6W1D - chains A and B of the 4 polymer chains in the assembly; structure by X-ray diffraction, 1.79 A resolution.

# Chain A
Protein: Cysteine desulfurase, mitochondrial
Organism: Homo sapiens
Notes: EC 2.8.1.7
Reference sequence: Q9Y697 (NFS1_HUMAN); residue numbers follow UniProt; this construct covers 56-457
Amino-acid sequence (406 residues; each row starts with the number of its first residue):
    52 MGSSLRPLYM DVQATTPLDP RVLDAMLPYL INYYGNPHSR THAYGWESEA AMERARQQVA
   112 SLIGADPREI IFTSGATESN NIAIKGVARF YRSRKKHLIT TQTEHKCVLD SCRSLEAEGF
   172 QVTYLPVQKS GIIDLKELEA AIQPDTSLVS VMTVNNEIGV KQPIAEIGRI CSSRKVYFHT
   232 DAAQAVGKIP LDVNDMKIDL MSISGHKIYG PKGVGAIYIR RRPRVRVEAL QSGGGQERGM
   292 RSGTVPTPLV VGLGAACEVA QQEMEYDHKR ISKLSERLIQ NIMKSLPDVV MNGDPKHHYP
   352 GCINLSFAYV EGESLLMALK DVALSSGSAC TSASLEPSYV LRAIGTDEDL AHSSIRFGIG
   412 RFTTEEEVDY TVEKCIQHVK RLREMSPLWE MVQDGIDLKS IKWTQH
Unresolved in the structure: 52-54, 382-387, 456-457
Sequence notes: initiating methionine (52); expression tag (53-55)
Covalently attached groups: pyridoxal phosphate (PLP) linked to Lys258
Residues lining bound ligands:
  - 2,5,8,11,14,17-hexaoxanonadecan-19-ol (P15): Met334, Leu337, Pro338, Asp339, Val340, Val341, Ala359, Tyr360, Asp400, Leu401, Leu449
  - pyridoxal phosphate (PLP): Gly126, Ala127, Thr128, Asn131, His156, Cys158, Met203, Asn207, Asp232, Ala234, Gln235, Ser255, His257, Thr295, Cys381
Swiss-Prot annotation at these positions:
  - active site: Cys381 (Cysteine persulfide intermediate)
  - binding site (pyridoxal 5'-phosphate): Ala127, Thr128, Gln235, Ser255, His257, Thr295
  - binding site ([2Fe-2S] cluster): Cys381
  - binding site (Zn(2+)): Cys381
  - modified residue: Lys258 (N6-(pyridoxal phosphate)lysine), Cys381 (Cysteine persulfide)
  - natural variant: Arg72 (R72Q: In COXPD52)

# Chain B
Protein: LYR motif-containing protein 4
Organism: Homo sapiens
Reference sequence: Q9HD34 (LYRM4_HUMAN); residue numbers follow UniProt; this construct covers 1-91
Amino-acid sequence (91 residues; numbered 1 to 91; the number before each row is that of its first residue):
     1 MAASSRAQVL ALYRAMLRES KRFSAYNYRT YAVRRIRDAF RENKNVKDPV EIQTLVNKAK
    61 RDLGVIRRQV HIGQLYSTDK LIIENRDMPR T
Unresolved in the structure: 1, 86-91
Sequence notes: variant Ala11 (Ser in Q9HD34)
Residues lining bound ligands:
  - S-dodecanoyl-4'-phosphopantetheine (8Q1; S-[2-({N-[(2R)-2-hydroxy-3,3-dimethyl-4-(phosphonooxy)butanoyl]-beta-alanyl}amino)ethyl] dodecanethioate): Arg6, Val9, Leu10, Met16, Tyr31, Arg35, Ile36, Ala39, Phe40, Asn43, Lys44, Val46, Ile52, Leu55, Val56, Ala59, Asp62, Ile66
  - EDT ({[-(bis-carboxymethyl-amino)-ethyl]-carboxymethyl-amino}-acetic acid): Lys21, Tyr26, Arg29, Thr30, Val33, Lys80, Ile83, Glu84

# How chain A and chain B interact
Pairs across the interface (48):
  Ser55(A) with Asp79(B)
  Leu56(A) with Lys80(B); Ile82(B), hydrophobic; Asn85(B)
  Arg57(A) with Thr78(B); Asp79(B); Lys80(B), hydrogen bond (backbone-backbone); Leu81(B); Ile82(B), hydrogen bond (backbone-backbone)
  Pro58(A) with Leu81(B)
  Leu59(A) with Leu81(B), hydrophobic; Ile82(B), hydrophobic; Ile83(B), hydrophobic
  Leu69(A) with Tyr28(B), hydrogen bond (backbone-side chain)
  Pro71(A) with Tyr28(B), hydrophobic; Gln69(B)
  Arg72(A) with Tyr31(B), hydrogen bond; Val65(B)
  Leu74(A) with Gln69(B); Ile72(B), hydrophobic
  Asp75(A) with Val65(B); Arg68(B), salt bridge; Gln69(B), hydrogen bond
  Leu78(A) with Gln69(B); Ile72(B), hydrophobic
  Glu314(A) with Tyr31(B); Arg35(B), salt bridge
  Tyr317(A) with Arg34(B); Arg35(B); Asp38(B), hydrogen bond
  Arg321(A) with Arg34(B)
  Asp372(A) with Ile82(B)
  Arg412(A) with Tyr31(B); Arg34(B), hydrogen bond (backbone-side chain)
  Phe413(A) with Asn27(B); Tyr31(B), hydrophobic
  Thr414(A) with Arg34(B)
  Thr415(A) with Tyr26(B), hydrogen bond; Thr30(B); Arg34(B)
  Glu417(A) with Tyr26(B), hydrogen bond; Ile83(B)
  Glu418(A) with Tyr26(B); Asn27(B); Leu81(B); Ile83(B)
  Tyr421(A) with Ile82(B); Ile83(B), hydrophobic
Interface residues without a listed pair, chain A (23 interface residues in all): Pro68
Interface residues without a listed pair, chain B (20 interface residues in all): Phe23

# Overview
23 residues of chain A face 20 of chain B across their interface; the contacts include 9 hydrogen bonds and 2
salt bridges. Among the polar pairs are Asp75(A)-Arg68(B), Glu314(A)-Arg35(B) and Leu69(A)-Tyr28(B).
S-dodecanoyl-4'-phosphopantetheine is bound between chain A and chain B.
Chain A is Cysteine desulfurase, mitochondrial and chain B is LYR motif-containing protein 4, both from Homo
sapiens; the structure, Structure of human mitochondrial complex Nfs1-ISCU2 (WT)-ISD11 with E.coli ACP1 at 1.8
A resolution (NIAU)2, was determined by X-ray diffraction.
